4DW2 - chains U and L of the 3 polymer chains in the assembly; structure by X-ray diffraction, 2.97 A resolution.

Chain U:
Protein: Urokinase-type plasminogen activator
Organism: Homo sapiens
Notes: EC 3.4.21.73; fragment: catalytic domain
Reference sequence: P00749 (UROK_HUMAN); the construct lacks a stretch of the UniProt sequence and is renumbered around it, so the offset changes along the chain: 16-37 = UniProt 179-200; 38-60 = UniProt 205-227; 63-97 = UniProt 234-268; 98-110 = UniProt 271-283; 3 more segments
Amino-acid sequence (246 residues; row label = number of the first residue in the row; a row labelled like 37A-37D holds insertion residues (37A, then the next letters in order)):
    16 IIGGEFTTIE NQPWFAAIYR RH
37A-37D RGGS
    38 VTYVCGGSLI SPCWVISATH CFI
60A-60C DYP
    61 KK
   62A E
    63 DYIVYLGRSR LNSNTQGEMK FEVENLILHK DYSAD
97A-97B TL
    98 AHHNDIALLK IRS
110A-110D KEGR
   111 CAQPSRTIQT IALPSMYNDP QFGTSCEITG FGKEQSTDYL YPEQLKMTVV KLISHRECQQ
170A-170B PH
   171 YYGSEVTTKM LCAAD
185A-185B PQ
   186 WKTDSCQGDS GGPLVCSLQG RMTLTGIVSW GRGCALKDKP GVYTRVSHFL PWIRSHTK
Not modelled in the structure: 16-20, 37, 37A-37D, 169-170, 170A-170B, 187-191, 218-223
Disulfide bonds: Cys42-Cys58, Cys50-Cys111, Cys136-Cys201, Cys168-Cys182
Construct notes: engineered mutation Ala122 (Cys299 in P00749), Gln145 (Asn322 in P00749)
UniProt features mapped onto this chain:
  - active site (Charge relay system): His57, Asp102, Ser195
  - modified residue: Ser146 (Phosphoserine)

Chain L:
Protein: Fab fragment of pro-uPA antibody mAb-112
Organism: Mus musculus
Notes: antibody fragment or engineered binder
Amino-acid sequence (215 residues; row label = number of the first residue in the row):
     1 DIELTQSPAI MSASPGEKVT MTCRASS
   27A T
    28 VSFHYLHWYQ QKSGASPKLW IYATSNLASG VPARFSGSGS GTSYSLTISS VETEDAATYY
    88 CQHYSAYPRT FGGGTKLEIK RADAAPTVSI FPPSSEQLTS GGASVVCFLN NFYPKDINVK
   148 WKIDGSERQN GVLNSWTDQD SKDSTYSMSS TLTLTKDEYE RHNSYTCEAT HKTSTSPIVK
   208 SFNRNEC
Not modelled in the structure: 198
Disulfide bonds: Cys23-Cys88, Cys134-Cys194

Interface between chain U and chain L:
Pairs across the interface - 29 pairs, chain U then chain L:
  Phe21(U) with Ser52(L), hydrogen bond (backbone-side chain); Asn53(L)
  Thr23(U) with Phe30(L); His31(L), hydrogen bond
  Asn26(U) with Phe30(L)
  Gln27(U) with Phe30(L)
  Tyr149(U) with Leu46(L); Tyr49(L), hydrophobic; Ala55(L)
  Leu150(U) with His31(L); Tyr49(L), hydrophobic; Ala50(L), hydrophobic
  Gln154(U) with Asn53(L), hydrogen bond
  Leu155(U) with His31(L), hydrogen bond (backbone-side chain)
  Lys156(U) with His31(L); Tyr32(L)
  Met157(U) with Ser29(L), hydrogen bond (backbone-side chain); Phe30(L), hydrophobic; His31(L), hydrogen bond (backbone-side chain); Tyr32(L)
  Thr158(U) with Ser29(L); Tyr32(L)
  Val159(U) with Ser29(L)
  Asp185(U) with Tyr91(L), hydrogen bond; Ser92(L)
  Pro185A(U) with Tyr91(L)
  Gln185B(U) with Tyr91(L)
  Trp186(U) with Tyr32(L), hydrophobic; Tyr91(L)
Also at the interface, not in a pair above, chain U (17 interface residues in all): Gln192
Also at the interface, not in a pair above, chain L (14 interface residues in all): Thr27A, Ser56

Overview:
17 residues of chain U face 14 of chain L across their interface, with 7 hydrogen bonds. Polar pairs include
Phe21(U)-Ser52(L), Thr23(U)-His31(L) and Gln154(U)-Asn53(L). Curated annotation (UniProt) lists 3 active-site
residues on chain U.
Chain U is Urokinase-type plasminogen activator (Homo sapiens) and chain L is Fab fragment of pro-uPA antibody
mAb-112 (Mus musculus); the structure, The crystal structure of uPA in complex with the Fab fragment of
mAb-112, was determined by X-ray diffraction, deposited together with 4DVA and 4DVB.
